5YYL - chains A and D of the 4 polymer chains in the assembly; structure by X-ray diffraction, 2.65 A resolution.

Chain A:
Molecule: Major royal jelly protein 1
Organism: Apis mellifera
UniProtKB: O18330 (MRJP1_APIME); residue numbers follow UniProt; this construct covers 1-432
Amino-acid sequence (432 residues; row label = number of the first residue in the row):
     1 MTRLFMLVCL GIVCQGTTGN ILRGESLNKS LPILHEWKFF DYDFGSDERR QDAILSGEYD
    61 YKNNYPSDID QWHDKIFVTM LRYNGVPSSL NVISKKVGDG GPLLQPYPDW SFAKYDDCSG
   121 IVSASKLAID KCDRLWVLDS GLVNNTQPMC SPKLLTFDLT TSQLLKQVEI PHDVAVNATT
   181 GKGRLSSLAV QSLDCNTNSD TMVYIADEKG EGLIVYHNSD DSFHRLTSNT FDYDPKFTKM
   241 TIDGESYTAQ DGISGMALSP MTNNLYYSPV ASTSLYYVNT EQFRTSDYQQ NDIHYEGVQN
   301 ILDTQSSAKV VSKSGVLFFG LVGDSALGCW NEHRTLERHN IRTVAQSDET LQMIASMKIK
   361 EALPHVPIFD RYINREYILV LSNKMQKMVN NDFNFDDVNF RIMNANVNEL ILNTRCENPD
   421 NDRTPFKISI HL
Not modelled in the structure: 1-22, 197-199, 290-291
Disulfides: C118-C150, C132-C195, C329-C416
Covalently attached groups: N-acetylglucosamine (NAG) linked to N144
Small-molecule neighbours:
  - 24-methylenecholesterol (94R; (3beta,14beta,17alpha)-ergosta-5,24(28)-dien-3-ol), molecule 1: L363, P364, H365, V366, I373, R375, I428, I430
  - 24-methylenecholesterol (94R), molecule 2: F369, Y372, F426, I428
Curated features (UniProtKB/Swiss-Prot):
  - binding site (24-methylenecholesterol): P364
  - modified residue: H431 (Histidine amide), L432 (Leucine amide)
  - glycosylation (N-linked (GlcNAc...) asparagine): N28, N144, N177
Reported in the primary citation:
  - post-translational modification sites: N144
  - binding site for N-acetylglucosamine: N84, V143, N144, Q147
  - self-association interface (contacts with another copy of this molecule): E25, K29, P32, E409, L410, I411, N413, T414, D422, T424, F426, I428, S429, I430, H431

Chain D:
Molecule: Apisimin
Organism: Apis mellifera
UniProtKB: Q8ISL8 (Q8ISL8_APIME); residue numbers follow UniProt; this construct covers 1-78
Amino-acid sequence (78 residues; numbered 1 to 78; the number before each row is that of its first residue):
     1 MSKIVAVVVL AAFCVAMLVS DVSAKTSISV KGESNVDVVS QINSLVSSIV SGANVSAVLL
    61 AQTLVNILQI LIDANVFA
Not modelled in the structure: 1-35
Small-molecule neighbours:
  - 24-methylenecholesterol (94R; (3beta,14beta,17alpha)-ergosta-5,24(28)-dien-3-ol), molecule 1: I42, V46, I49, V50, I67
  - 24-methylenecholesterol (94R), molecule 2: L45, I49, L60, T63, L64, I67, L71, V76, F77
  - 24-methylenecholesterol (94R), molecule 3: I49, V55, L60

Chain A / chain D interface:
Contacting residue pairs (15; chain A residue first):
  P364(A) - V76(D)  hydrophobic
  V366(A) - I70(D)  hydrophobic
  V366(A) - L71(D)  hydrophobic
  F369(A) - I42(D)  hydrophobic
  F369(A) - I67(D)  hydrophobic
  F369(A) - I70(D)  hydrophobic
  R371(A) - V39(D)
  Y372(A) - V39(D)  hydrogen bond (side chain-backbone)
  Y372(A) - I42(D)
  Y372(A) - N43(D)  hydrogen bond
  R423(A) - N43(D)
  T424(A) - N43(D)
  P425(A) - N43(D)
  F426(A) - I42(D)  hydrophobic
  F426(A) - V46(D)  hydrophobic
Interface residues without a listed pair, chain A (10 interface residues in all): I368
Interface residues without a listed pair, chain D (10 interface residues in all): S47, A74

Overview:
The chain A/chain D interface involves 10 residues from each chain; the contacts include 2 hydrogen bonds.
Among the polar pairs are Y372(A)-V39(D) and Y372(A)-N43(D). One 24-methylenecholesterol molecule is bound
between chain A and chain D. The paper reports a binding site for N-acetylglucosamine at N84(A), V143(A) and
N144(A) among others; a modification site at N144(A).
Chain A is Major royal jelly protein 1 and chain D is Apisimin, both from Apis mellifera; the structure,
Structure of Major Royal Jelly Protein 1 Oligomer, was determined by X-ray diffraction.
